PDB entry 3I56 | X-ray diffraction, 2.90 A resolution | chains L and 0 of the 31 polymer chains in the assembly

# Chain L
Protein: 50S ribosomal protein L15P
From: Haloarcula marismortui
UniProt: P12737 (RL15_HALMA); residues 0-164 here correspond to UniProt positions 1-165 (UniProt number = residue number + 1)
Chain sequence (165 residues; each row starts with the number of its first residue; numbering starts at 0):
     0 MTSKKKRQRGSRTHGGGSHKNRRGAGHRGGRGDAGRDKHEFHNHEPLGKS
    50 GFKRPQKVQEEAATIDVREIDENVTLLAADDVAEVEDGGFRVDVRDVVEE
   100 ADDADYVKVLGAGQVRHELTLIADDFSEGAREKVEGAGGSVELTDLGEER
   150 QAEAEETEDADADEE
Unresolved in the structure: 0, 84-88, 151-164

# Chain 0
Molecule: 23S ribosomal RNA
From: Haloarcula marismortui ATCC 43049
Sequence (2923 nucleotides; numbered 1 to 2923; the number before each row is that of its first residue):
     1 GUUGGCUACUAUGCCAGCUGGUGGAUUGCUCGGCUCAGGCGCUGAUGAAG
    51 GACGUGCCAAGCUGCGAUAAGCUGUGGGGAGCCGCACGGAGGCGAAGAAC
   101 CACAGAUUUCCGAAUGAGAAUCUCUCUAACAAUUGCUUCGCGCAAUGAGG
   151 AACCCCGAGAACUGAAACAUCUCAGUAUCGGGAGGAACAGAAAACGCAAC
   201 GUGAUGUCGUUAGUAACCGCGAGUGAACGCGAUACAGCCCAAACCGAAGC
   251 CCUCACGGGCAAUGUGGUGUCAGGGCUACCUCUCAUCAGCCGACCGUCUU
   301 CACGAAGUCUCUUGGAAUAGAGCGUGAUACAGGGUGACAACCCCGUACUG
   351 AAGACCAGUACGCUGUGCGGUAGUGCCAGAGUAGCGGGGGUUGGAUAUCC
   401 CUCGCGAAUAACGCAGGCAUCGACUGCGAAGGCUAAACACAACCUGAGAC
   451 CGAUAGUGAACAAGUAGUGUGAACGAACGCUGCAAAGUACCCUCAGAAGG
   501 GAGGCGAAAUAGAGCAUGAAAUCAGUUGGCGAUCGAGCGACAGGGCAUAC
   551 AAGGUCCCUUGACGAAUGACCGAGACGCGAGUCUCCAGUAAGACUCACGG
   601 GAAGCCGAUGUUCUGUCGUACGUUUUGAAAAACGAGCCAGGGAGUGUGUC
   651 UGUAUGGCAAGUCUAACCGGAGUAUCCGGGGAGGCACAGGGAAACCGACA
   701 UGGCCGCAGGGCUUUGCCCGAGGGCCGCCGUCUUCAAGGGCGGGGAGCCA
   751 UGUGGACACGACCCGAAUCCGGACGAUCUACGCAUGGACAAGAUGAAGCG
   801 UGCCGAAAGGCACGUGGAAGUCUGUUAGAGUUGGUGUCCUACAAUACCCU
   851 CUCGUGAUCUAUGUGUAGGGGUGAAAGGCCCAUCGAGUCCGGCAACAGCU
   901 GGUUCCAAUCGAAACAUGUCGAAGCAUGACCUCCGCCGAGGUAGUCUGUG
   951 AGGUAGAGCGACCGAUUGGUGUGUCCGCCUCCGAGAGGAGUCGGCACACC
  1001 UGUCAAACUCCAAACUUACAGACGCUGUUUGACGCGGGGAUUCCGGUGCG
  1051 CGGGGUAAGCCUGUGUACCAGGAGGGGAACAACCCAGAGAUAGGUUAAGG
  1101 UCCCCAAGUGUGGAUUAAGUGUAAUCCUCUGAAGGUGGUCUCGAGCCCUA
  1151 GACAGCCGGGAGGUGAGCUUAGAAGCAGCUACCCUCUAAGAAAAGCGUAA
  1201 CAGCUUACCGGCCGAGGUUUGAGGCGCCCAAAAUGAUCGGGACUCAAAUC
  1251 CACCACCGAGACCUGUCCGUACCACUCAUACUGGUAAUCGAGUAGAUUGG
  1301 CGCUCUAAUUGGAUGGAAGCAGGGGCGAGAGCUCCUGUGGACCGAUUAGU
  1351 GACGAAAAUCCUGGCCAUAGUAGCAGCGAUAGUCGGGUGAGAACCCCGAC
  1401 GGCCUAAUGGAUAAGGGUUCCUCAGCACUGCUGAUCAGCUGAGGGUUAGC
  1451 CGGUCCUAAGUCUCACCGCAACUCGACUGAGACGAAAUGGGAAACAGGUU
  1501 AAUAUUCCUGUGCCAUCAUGCAGUGAAAGUUGACGCCCUGGGGUCGAUCA
  1551 CGCCGGGCAUUCGCCCGGUCGAACCGUCCAACUCCGUGGAAGCCGUAAUG
  1601 GCAGGAAGCGGACGAACGGCGGCAUAGGGAAACGUGAUUCAACCUGGGGC
  1651 CCAUGAAAAGACGAGCAUGAUGUCCGUACCGAGAACCGACACAGGUGUCC
  1701 AUGGCGGCGAAAGCCAAGGCCUGUCGGGAGCAACCAACGUUAGGGAAUUC
  1751 GGCAAGUUAGUCCCGUACCUUCGGAAGAAGGGAUGCCUGCUCCGGAACGG
  1801 AGCAGGUCGCAGUGACUCGGAAGCUCGGACUGUCUAGUAACAACAUAGGU
  1851 GACCGCAAAUCCGCAAGGACUCGUACGGUCACUGAAUCCUGCCCAGUGCA
  1901 GGUAUCUGAACACCUCGUACAAGAGGACGAAGGACCUGUCAACGGCGGGG
  1951 GUAACUAUGACCCUCUUAAGGUAGCGUAGUACCUUGCCGCAUCAGUAGCG
  2001 GCUUGCAUGAAUGGAUUAACCAGAGCUUCACUGUCCCAACGUUGGGCCCG
  2051 GUGAACUGUACAUUCCAGUGCGGAGUCUGGAGACACCCAGGGGGAAGCAA
  2101 AGACCCUAUGGAGCUUUACUGCAGGCUGUCGCUGAGACGUGGUCGCCGAU
  2151 GUGCAGCAUAGGUAGGAGUCGUUACAGAGGUACCCGCGCUAGCGGGCCAC
  2201 CCAGACAACAGUGAAAUACUACCCGUCGGUGACUGCGACUCUCACUCCGG
  2251 GAGGAGGACACCGAUAGCCGGGCAGUUUGACUGGGGCGGUACGCGCUCGA
  2301 AAAGAUAUCGAGCGCGCCCUAUGGUCAUCUCAGCCGGGACAGAGACCCGG
  2351 CGAAGAGUGCAAGAGCAAAAGAUGACUUGACAGUGUUCUUCCCAACGAGG
  2401 AACGCUGACGCGAAAGCGUGGUCUAGCGAACCAAUUAGCCUGCUUGAUGC
  2451 GGGCAAUUGAUGACAGAAAAGCUACCCUAGGGAUAACAGAGUCGUCACUC
  2501 GCAAGAGCACAUAUCGACCGAGUGGCUUGCUACCUCGAUGUCGGUUCCCU
  2551 CCAUCCUGCCCGUGCAGAAGCGGGCAAGGGUGAGGUUGUUCGCCUAUUAA
  2601 AGGAGGUCGUGAGCUGGGUUUAGACCGUCGUGAGACAGGUCGGCUGCUAU
  2651 CUACUGGGUGUGUAAUGGUGUCUGACAAGAACGACCGUAUAGUACGAGAG
  2701 GAACUACGGUUGGUGGCCACUGGUGUACCGGUUGUUCGAGAGAGCACGUG
  2751 CCGGGUAGCCACGCCACACGGGGUAAGAGCUGAACGCAUCUAAGCUCGAA
  2801 ACCCACUUGGAAAAGAGACACCGCCGAGGUCCCGCGUACAAGACGCGGUC
  2851 GAUAGACUCGGGGUGUGCGCGUCGAGGUAACGAGACGUUAAGCCCACGAG
  2901 CACUAACAGACCAAAGCCAUCAU
Unresolved in the structure: 1-9, 126-127, 715, 971-998, 1560, 1952-1963, 2137-2236, 2339-2343, 2665-2666, 2915-2923
Modified / non-standard residues: 1MA (6-hydro-1-methyladenosine-5'-monophosphate) at position 628, OMU (o2'-methyluridine 5'-monophosphate) at position 2587, OMG (o2'-methylguanosine-5'-monophosphate) at position 2588, UR3 (3-methyluridine-5'-monophoshate) at position 2619, PSU (pseudouridine-5'-monophosphate) at position 2621
Metal / ion sites: Na+ site 1 near U12 (its only coordinating residue here); Mg2+ site 1 near G28 (its only coordinating residue here); Na+ site 2 near C40 (its only coordinating residue here); Na+ site 3 near G56 (its only coordinating residue here); Na+ site 4 near U108 (its only coordinating residue here); Mg2+ site 2 near U115 (its only coordinating residue here); Na+ site 5 near C141 (its only coordinating residue here); Na+ site 6 near U146 (its only coordinating residue here); Mg2+ site 3: C162, U2276; Na+ site 7: A165, A166; Mg2+ site 4: A166, G219; Mg2+ site 5: A167, C168; 45 more Na+ sites not listed; 67 more Mg2+ sites not listed; 16 more Sr2+ sites not listed
Residues lining bound ligands: troleandomycin (TAO): C839, A2099, A2100, A2103, A2538, G2540, U2645, G2646

# Chain L / chain 0 interface
Residue-residue contacts (181):
  Thr1(L) with G1299(0), phosphate contact; G1300(0), hydrogen bond to the base
  Ser2(L) with U753(0), phosphate contact
  Lys3(L) with G754(0), phosphate contact; G755(0), salt bridge to the phosphate; G1039(0), sugar contact; A1296(0), salt bridge to the phosphate; U1297(0), salt bridge to the phosphate
  Lys4(L) with G644(0), sugar contact; U645(0), phosphate contact; G754(0), salt bridge to the phosphate; G755(0), salt bridge to the phosphate
  Lys5(L) with C905(0), hydrogen bond to the base; G1302(0), hydrogen bond to the base; C1353(0), hydrogen bond to the base; G1354(0), hydrogen bond to the base
  Arg6(L) with C905(0), base contact; C906(0), base contact; A907(0), base contact; U1298(0), hydrogen bond to the base; G1299(0), hydrogen bond to the base
  Gln7(L) with U904(0), phosphate contact
  Arg8(L) with G644(0), salt bridge to the phosphate; U904(0), hydrogen bond to the base; G1354(0), salt bridge to the phosphate
  Gly9(L) with U904(0), hydrogen bond to the phosphate
  Ser10(L) with U904(0), hydrogen bond to the phosphate
  Arg11(L) with U623(0), hydrogen bond to the phosphate; U624(0), salt bridge to the phosphate; G902(0), salt bridge to the phosphate; U903(0), salt bridge to the phosphate; U904(0), hydrogen bond to the phosphate
  Thr12(L) with G644(0), base contact; U903(0), base contact; G1295(0), hydrogen bond to the phosphate
  His13(L) with G644(0), hydrogen bond to the base; U903(0), sugar contact
  Gly14(L) with U1041(0), sugar contact; G1295(0), hydrogen bond to the phosphate
  Gly15(L) with U1041(0), sugar contact; G1295(0), hydrogen bond to the phosphate
  Gly16(L) with U1041(0), phosphate contact; U1042(0), phosphate contact; A1294(0), phosphate contact; G1295(0), hydrogen bond to the phosphate
  Ser17(L) with U1042(0), hydrogen bond to the phosphate
  His18(L) with U624(0), salt bridge to the phosphate; G901(0), salt bridge to the phosphate; G902(0), salt bridge to the phosphate; U903(0), base contact
  Lys19(L) with U624(0), hydrogen bond to the phosphate; U625(0), salt bridge to the phosphate; C899(0), phosphate contact; U900(0), salt bridge to the phosphate; G901(0), phosphate contact; A2483(0), base contact
  Asn20(L) with U1042(0), hydrogen bond to the phosphate
  Arg21(L) with G644(0), hydrogen bond to the base; C762(0), hydrogen bond to the base
  Arg22(L) with G898(0), phosphate contact; C899(0), salt bridge to the phosphate; U900(0), salt bridge to the phosphate
  Gly23(L) with A897(0), phosphate contact; G898(0), hydrogen bond to the phosphate
  Ala24(L) with A166(0), base contact; A897(0), hydrogen bond to the phosphate; G898(0), hydrogen bond to the phosphate
  Gly25(L) with A166(0), hydrogen bond to the base; G898(0), hydrogen bond to the phosphate; G924(0), hydrogen bond to the sugar; C925(0), phosphate contact
  His26(L) with G898(0), phosphate contact; C925(0), salt bridge to the phosphate
  Arg27(L) with C757(0), phosphate contact; A758(0), salt bridge to the phosphate
  Gly28(L) with A166(0), base contact; C925(0), sugar contact
  Gly29(L) with A165(0), phosphate contact; A166(0), hydrogen bond to the base
  Arg30(L) with G164(0), phosphate contact; A165(0), hydrogen bond to the phosphate; A758(0), phosphate contact; C759(0), salt bridge to the phosphate; A761(0), salt bridge to the phosphate; C896(0), hydrogen bond to the phosphate; A897(0), salt bridge to the phosphate
  Gly31(L) with G223(0), phosphate contact; C757(0), hydrogen bond to the phosphate; A758(0), hydrogen bond to the phosphate
  Asp32(L) with A222(0), hydrogen bond to the phosphate; G223(0), hydrogen bond to the phosphate
  Ala33(L) with A165(0), phosphate contact
  Gly34(L) with A166(0), hydrogen bond to the phosphate
  Arg35(L) with G221(0), hydrogen bond to the phosphate; A222(0), salt bridge to the phosphate
  Asp36(L) with G2466(0), phosphate contact
  Lys37(L) with U919(0), hydrogen bond to the phosphate; C920(0), salt bridge to the phosphate; G2466(0), salt bridge to the phosphate; A2467(0), salt bridge to the phosphate
  His38(L) with A166(0), base contact; G918(0), hydrogen bond to the base; U919(0), sugar contact; G924(0), base contact; C925(0), base contact; A926(0), sugar contact
  Glu39(L) with C925(0), hydrogen bond to the sugar; A926(0), sugar contact
  Phe40(L) with G918(0), sugar contact; C2396(0), sugar contact; A2465(0), base contact
  His41(L) with A926(0), hydrogen bond to the base; U927(0), hydrogen bond to the sugar
  Asn42(L) with U927(0), sugar contact
  Leu46(L) with G221(0), phosphate contact; A2430(0), sugar contact
  Gly47(L) with G221(0), hydrogen bond to the phosphate; A2430(0), hydrogen bond to the sugar; C2431(0), phosphate contact
  Lys48(L) with C220(0), sugar contact; C2431(0), hydrogen bond to the phosphate; C2432(0), salt bridge to the phosphate
  Ser49(L) with C2454(0), phosphate contact
  Gly50(L) with A692(0), sugar contact; G2453(0), hydrogen bond to the phosphate; C2454(0), hydrogen bond to the phosphate
  Phe51(L) with A692(0), hydrogen bond to the sugar; A693(0), sugar contact; C2440(0), base contact; U2441(0), sugar contact; G2452(0), base contact; G2453(0), sugar contact
  Lys52(L) with A215(0), salt bridge to the phosphate; A216(0), salt bridge to the phosphate
  Arg53(L) with A693(0), phosphate contact; A694(0), salt bridge to the phosphate; U2441(0), hydrogen bond to the phosphate; G2442(0), salt bridge to the phosphate
  Pro54(L) with G2442(0), sugar contact; C2443(0), base contact
  Gln55(L) with U214(0), sugar contact; A215(0), sugar contact
  Lys56(L) with G196(0), hydrogen bond to the sugar; C197(0), phosphate contact; G416(0), phosphate contact; G417(0), salt bridge to the phosphate; C2443(0), hydrogen bond to the phosphate; U2444(0), salt bridge to the phosphate
  Val57(L) with G2442(0), phosphate contact; C2443(0), sugar contact
  Thr63(L) with G697(0), base contact
  Asp65(L) with A688(0), hydrogen bond to the base
  Arg67(L) with A688(0), salt bridge to the phosphate; G745(0), base contact
  Asp70(L) with A700(0), hydrogen bond to the base
  Glu71(L) with A700(0), base contact; G745(0), hydrogen bond to the base
  Glu99(L) with C687(0), hydrogen bond to the base
  Lys107(L) with G697(0), salt bridge to the phosphate
  Leu109(L) with A688(0), base contact; G697(0), base contact; A698(0), phosphate contact
  Gly110(L) with A698(0), hydrogen bond to the phosphate; C699(0), phosphate contact
  Ala111(L) with A688(0), base contact; A698(0), sugar contact; C699(0), phosphate contact
  Gly112(L) with C699(0), hydrogen bond to the phosphate; A700(0), phosphate contact
  Gln113(L) with A700(0), hydrogen bond to the base; U701(0), hydrogen bond to the phosphate
  Val114(L) with A700(0), base contact
  Arg115(L) with A700(0), base contact; U701(0), salt bridge to the phosphate
  Ser126(L) with G697(0), phosphate contact; A698(0), phosphate contact
  Glu127(L) with G697(0), hydrogen bond to the phosphate
  Gly128(L) with A698(0), phosphate contact
  Lys132(L) with C699(0), salt bridge to the phosphate
  Arg149(L) with C696(0), salt bridge to the phosphate; G697(0), salt bridge to the phosphate
Interface residues without a listed pair, chain L (74 interface residues in all): Phe125
Interface residues without a listed pair, chain 0 (92 interface residues in all): A226, A227, A686, C1044, C1301

# Summary
Chain L and chain 0 form an interface of 74 and 92 residues respectively; the contacts include 60 hydrogen
bonds and 39 salt bridges. Polar pairs include Thr1(L)-G1300(0), Lys5(L)-C905(0) and Lys5(L)-G1302(0). Ligands
of chain 0: troleandomycin. A166(0) and G219(0) form the Mg2+ site 4.
Chain L is 50S ribosomal protein L15P (Haloarcula marismortui) and chain 0 is 23S ribosomal RNA (Haloarcula
marismortui ATCC 43049); the structure, Co-crystal structure of Triacetyloleandomcyin Bound to the Large
Ribosomal Subunit, was determined by X-ray diffraction (same publication as 3I55).
